Entry 1OFJ (X-ray diffraction, 1.80 A resolution); this record covers chain A.

Chain A:
Protein: Myoglobin
From: Physeter catodon
Reference sequence: P02185 (MYG_PHYCA); residues 1-153 here = UniProt positions 1-153
Sequence (154 residues; row label = number of the first residue in the row; numbering starts at 0):
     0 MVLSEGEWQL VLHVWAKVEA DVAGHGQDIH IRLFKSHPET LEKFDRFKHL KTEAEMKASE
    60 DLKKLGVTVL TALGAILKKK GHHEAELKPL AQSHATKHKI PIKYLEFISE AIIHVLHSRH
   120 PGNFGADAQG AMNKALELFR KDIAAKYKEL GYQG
Sequence notes: engineered mutation His29 (Leu in P02185), Leu64 (His in P02185), Asn122 (Asp in P02185)
Metal / ion sites: heme Fe near His93 (its only coordinating residue here)
Ligand contacts: heme (HEM): Thr39, Lys42, Phe43, Arg45, Phe46, Leu64, Thr67, Val68, Ala71, Leu72, Leu89, Ser92, His93, His97, Ile99, Tyr103, Leu104, Ile107, Phe138

In short:
Ligands of chain A: heme.
Chain A is Myoglobin (Physeter catodon); the structure, Recombinant sperm whale myoglobin L29H/H64L/D122N
mutant (with initiator met), was determined by X-ray diffraction (same publication as 1OFK).
